Entry 3DJ3 (X-ray diffraction, 2.40 A resolution); this record covers chain A.

# Chain A
Protein: Tax1-binding protein 3
From: Mus musculus
Notes: fragment: c-terminal truncation
UniProt: Q9DBG9 (TX1B3_MOUSE); numbering as in UniProt (aligned over 1-112)
Amino-acid sequence (113 residues; numbered 0 to 112; the number before each row is that of its first residue; numbering starts at 0):
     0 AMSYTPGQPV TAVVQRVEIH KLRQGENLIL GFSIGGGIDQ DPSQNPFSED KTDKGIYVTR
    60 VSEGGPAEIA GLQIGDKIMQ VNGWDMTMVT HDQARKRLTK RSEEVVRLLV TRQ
Unresolved in the structure: 0-11, 112
Sequence notes: expression tag (0)
UniProt features mapped onto this chain:
  - modified residue: Ser2 (N-acetylserine), Ser61 (Phosphoserine)

# In short
Chain A is Tax1-binding protein 3 (Mus musculus); the structure, Crystal Structure of C-terminal Truncated
TIP-1 (6-113), was determined by X-ray diffraction, deposited together with 3DIW and 3DJ1.
